PDB entry 4K0X | X-ray diffraction, 1.61 A resolution | chain A

Chain A:
Protein: Beta-lactamase
Source organism: Acinetobacter baumannii
Notes: EC 3.5.2.6
UniProt: Q9L4P2 (Q9L4P2_ACIBA); residues 31-273 here = UniProt positions 31-273
Chain sequence (243 residues; each row starts with the number of its first residue):
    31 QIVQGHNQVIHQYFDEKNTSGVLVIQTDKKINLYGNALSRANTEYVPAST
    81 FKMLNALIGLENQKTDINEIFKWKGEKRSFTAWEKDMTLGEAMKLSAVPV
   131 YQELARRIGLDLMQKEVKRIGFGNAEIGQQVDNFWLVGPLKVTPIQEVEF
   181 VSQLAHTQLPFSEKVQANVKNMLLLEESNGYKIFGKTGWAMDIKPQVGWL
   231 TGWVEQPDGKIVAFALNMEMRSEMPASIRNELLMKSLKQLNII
Modified / non-standard residues: Lys82 (lysine nz-carboxylic acid; KCX)
Residues lining bound ligands:
  - bicarbonate ion (BCT), molecule 1: Phe44, Asp45, Asn48, Thr49, Asn66
  - bicarbonate ion (BCT), molecule 2: Ser79, Ser126, Lys216, Thr217, Gly218, Trp219, Arg259
Curated features (UniProtKB/Swiss-Prot):
  - active site: Ser79 (Acyl-ester intermediate)
  - binding site (a beta-lactam): Ser79, Lys82, Ser126, Thr217, Trp219, Arg259
  - modified residue: Lys82 (N6-carboxylysine)
Reported in the primary citation:
  - post-translational modification sites: Lys82
  - contacts within the chain: Ser79-Lys82 (hydrogen bond), Lys82-Trp165 (hydrogen bond)
  - catalytic residues: Ser79
  - conformationally variable residues (loop rearrangement): Met221, Asp222

In short:
Bound to chain A: bicarbonate ion. Curated annotation (UniProt) lists active-site residue Ser79 and 6
beta-lactam-binding residues. From the paper: the catalytic residue Ser79; a modification site at Lys82.
Chain A is Beta-lactamase (Acinetobacter baumannii); the structure, X-ray Crystal Structure of OXA-23 from
Acinetobacter baumannii, was determined by X-ray diffraction, deposited together with 4K0W.
